7TAN - chains B and J of the 12 polymer chains in the assembly; structure by electron microscopy, 3.00 A resolution.

[Chain B]
Name: Histone H4
Source organism: Homo sapiens
UniProt: P62805 (H4_HUMAN); residues 0-102 here correspond to UniProt positions 1-103 (UniProt number = residue number + 1)
Amino-acid sequence (103 residues; numbered 0 to 102; the number before each row is that of its first residue; numbering starts at 0):
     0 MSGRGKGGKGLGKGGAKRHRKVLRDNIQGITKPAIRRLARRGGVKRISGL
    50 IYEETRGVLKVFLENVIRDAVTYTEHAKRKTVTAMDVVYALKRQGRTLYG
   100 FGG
Not modelled in the structure: 0-20, 102
UniProt features mapped onto this chain:
  - DNA-binding region: Lys16 to Lys20
  - modified residue: Ser1 (N-acetylserine), Arg3 (Asymmetric dimethylarginine), Lys5 (N6-(2-hydroxyisobutyryl)lysine), Lys8 (N6-(2-hydroxyisobutyryl)lysine), Lys12 (N6-(2-hydroxyisobutyryl)lysine), Lys16 (N6-(2-hydroxyisobutyryl)lysine), Lys20 (N6,N6,N6-trimethyllysine), Lys31 (N6-(2-hydroxyisobutyryl)lysine), Lys44 (N6-(2-hydroxyisobutyryl)lysine), Ser47 (Phosphoserine), Tyr51 (Phosphotyrosine), Lys59 (N6-(2-hydroxyisobutyryl)lysine), Lys77 (N6-(2-hydroxyisobutyryl)lysine), Lys79 (N6-(2-hydroxyisobutyryl)lysine), Thr80 (Phosphothreonine), Tyr88 (Phosphotyrosine), Lys91 (N6-(2-hydroxyisobutyryl)lysine)
  - cross-link (Glycyl lysine isopeptide (Lys-Gly)): Lys12 (interchain with G-Cter in SUMO2), Lys20 (interchain with G-Cter in SUMO2), Lys31 (interchain with G-Cter in SUMO2), Lys59 (interchain with G-Cter in SUMO2), Lys79 (interchain with G-Cter in SUMO2), Lys91 (interchain with G-Cter in SUMO2)

[Chain J]
Molecule: Widom 601 DNA
Source organism: synthetic construct
Sequence (185 nucleotides; row label = number of the first residue in the row; numbers below 1 keep their minus sign (DA-92 is residue -92)):
   -92 ATCCCTATACGCGGCCGCCCTGGAGAATCCCGGTGCCGAGGCCGCTCAAT
   -42 TGGTCGTAGACAGCTCTAGCACCGCTTAAACGCACGTACGCGCTGTCCCC
     8 CGCGTTTTAACCGCCAAGGGGATTACTCCCTAGTCTCCAGGCACGTGTCA
    58 GATATATACATCCTGTGCATGTATTGAACAGCGAT
Not modelled in the structure: -92 to -77, 71-92

[Interface between chain B and chain J]
Contacting residue pairs (11; chain B residue first):
  Arg35(B) with DC8(J), salt bridge to the phosphate
  Arg45(B) with DC7(J), sugar contact; DC8(J), phosphate contact
  Ile46(B) with DC7(J), sugar contact; DC8(J), hydrogen bond to the phosphate
  Ser47(B) with DC7(J), phosphate contact
  Gly48(B) with DC7(J), hydrogen bond to the phosphate
  Arg78(B) with DG28(J), phosphate contact
  Lys79(B) with DG27(J), phosphate contact; DG28(J), hydrogen bond to the phosphate
  Thr80(B) with DG28(J), hydrogen bond to the phosphate
Also at the interface, not in a pair above, chain B (9 interface residues in all): Lys44

[Summary]
The interface between chain B and chain J involves 9 residues on one side and 4 on the other; the contacts
include 4 hydrogen bonds and 1 salt bridge. Polar contacts include Ile46(B)-DC8(J), Gly48(B)-DC7(J) and
Lys79(B)-DG28(J). UniProt lists a DNA-binding region on chain B.
Chain B is Histone H4 (Homo sapiens) and chain J is Widom 601 DNA (synthetic construct); the structure,
Structure of VRK1 C-terminal tail bound to nucleosome core particle, was determined by electron microscopy.
